PDB entry 7KFT | electron microscopy, 3.40 A resolution | chains B and E of the 5 polymer chains in the assembly

Chain B:
Protein: Cas2
Organism: Thiomicrospira sp
Amino-acid sequence (99 residues; numbered -2 to 96; the number before each row is that of its first residue; numbers below 1 keep their minus sign (Ser-2 is residue -2)):
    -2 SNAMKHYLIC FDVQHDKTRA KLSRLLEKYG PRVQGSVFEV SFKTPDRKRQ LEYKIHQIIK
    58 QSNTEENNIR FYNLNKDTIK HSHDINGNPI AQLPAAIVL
Not modelled in the structure: -2 to 0

Chain E:
Protein: Cas6-RT-Cas1
Organism: Thiomicrospira sp
Amino-acid sequence (984 residues; numbered -2 to 981; the number before each row is that of its first residue; numbers below 1 keep their minus sign (Ser-2 is residue -2)):
    -2 SNAMILPSFP DLTGLVVNLK FTARAEFSLN HEMAVDAFLR HSLNLGESYS HHLSIITPEN
    58 GRLFYREGDT YRFVVIAMGN QQQTNSIWHT LINHLRKLPD SAPITDKQAP LRNNIKLESL
   118 NDLFDGIPVS SKESLDAYTL QRAMEQGLAW HKAANLTEQP LDIQWYWQST VRILHADHKQ
   178 HKGEQRYCRD AVQLTPLLLL KRIYETLNNV ATYFGLKTNK NTTENHQAWL KEQAQYIEIQ
   238 HPDLYWIDTP YFGKDAEKNT LGGMAGNFTL SLKPGIEPGL LAMLILTQMV GVGQRRTSGL
   298 GKYWLKHSLK HAHLILGLKP NRVTRSQTLL DCIIQPHIIS QAIAEIEKKT NIDTLNERTL
   358 SQVQSAIGQL RKHQYQAPKL QGFTIPKKDG TERLLAVSPL YDRILQKAAA IVLTPGLDAI
   418 MSQASYGYRK GLSRQQVRYE IQNAYRQGYH WVYESDIEDF FDAVYRPQLI NRLKSLLGND
   478 PLWEQIESWL GQDIHIKDTI IERTPNLGLP QGSPLSPLLA NFILDDFDSD LETHGFKIIR
   538 FADDFIILCK SQHEAQQAAH AVEQSLKEVK LSINVEKTHI IQLNQGFRFL GYLFREDHAI
   598 EIAGEKSDGR TTFAAEQTPT NLPPWLANLG TKSPQPLADD DLPKKSYGQI ETQGTHLVLA
   658 GDAQIITTDN QNLIVKKDDK ITHKISLEQL HAVTLIGLHT MTLPAKHRLL EHKIPVHIAD
   718 RTGRYLGAVT SFQPAQNNYK NWFIQLQMCD REPFAHAIAQ QIVISRIHNQ RQTLLKRKAH
   778 RKQLQQTLSN LKKLQYKVTA ATKRSSLNGL EGSATREYFQ QFNLFLPEWA HFSKRTRRPP
   838 KDPFNVLLSL GYTILYSHTD AILQSAGFIT WKGIYHQQSA AHAALASDIM ESYRHLVERY
   898 AIYIINHGQI KQDDFRQEKD HLGQDTIRLS AEARRRYVGG LINRFQKFSK DKTLHQHLYQ
   958 QAQQLKNAMH NQQSSQFQVW KELK
Not modelled in the structure: -2 to 640
From the paper describing this entry:
  - catalytic residues: Arg37, Asp540, His873
  - mutagenesis - H873A: abolished catalytic activity on protospacer ligation
  - mutagenesis - R835A: decreased catalytic activity on dsDNA
  - mutagenesis - R835A: decreased catalytic activity on ssDNA
  - mutagenesis - R835A: abolished catalytic activity on ssRNA
  - mutagenesis - D540A, K574A: decreased catalytic activity on DNA ligation
  - mutagenesis - R37A, D540A, K574A: decreased catalytic activity on RNA ligation
  - mutagenesis - D540A, K574A: abolished catalytic activity (RT activity)
  - mutagenesis - R835A, H873A: decreased catalytic activity on dNTP incorporation
  - mutagenesis - R37A: decreased catalytic activity (RT activity)
  - mutagenesis - R37A: increased catalytic activity on DNA ligation
  - mutagenesis - R37A: decreased catalytic activity (processing)

How chain B and chain E interact:
Residue-residue contacts (47; chain B residue first):
  Met1(B) - Thr649(E)
  Met1(B) - Gln650(E)
  Met1(B) - Gly651(E)
  Met1(B) - Glu685(E)
  Met1(B) - Gln686(E)
  Lys25(B) - Asn669(E)  hydrogen bond (backbone-side chain)
  Tyr26(B) - Gln668(E)
  Tyr26(B) - Ser683(E)
  Ser38(B) - Glu685(E)
  Ser38(B) - Gln686(E)
  Phe39(B) - Glu685(E)
  Lys40(B) - Glu685(E)  hydrogen bond (backbone-side chain)
  Lys40(B) - Leu687(E)
  Arg44(B) - Glu685(E)  salt bridge
  Arg44(B) - His709(E)
  Lys73(B) - Ile647(E)
  Leu90(B) - Gly645(E)
  Leu90(B) - Gln646(E)
  Leu90(B) - Ile647(E)
  Pro91(B) - Ser643(E)
  Pro91(B) - Gly645(E)
  Pro91(B) - Ile647(E)
  Pro91(B) - Thr652(E)  hydrogen bond (backbone-side chain)
  Ala92(B) - Gly645(E)  hydrogen bond (backbone-backbone)
  Ala92(B) - Gln646(E)
  Ala92(B) - Ile647(E)  hydrophobic
  Ala92(B) - Thr652(E)  hydrogen bond (backbone-side chain)
  Ala92(B) - His653(E)  hydrogen bond (backbone-backbone)
  Ala93(B) - Tyr644(E)
  Ala93(B) - Thr652(E)
  Ala93(B) - His653(E)
  Ile94(B) - His653(E)
  Ile94(B) - Leu654(E)
  Ile94(B) - Val655(E)  hydrogen bond (backbone-backbone)
  Ile94(B) - His680(E)
  Val95(B) - Lys642(E)
  Val95(B) - Tyr644(E)  hydrophobic
  Val95(B) - Arg932(E)
  Val95(B) - Val935(E)  hydrophobic
  Val95(B) - Gly936(E)
  Val95(B) - Ile939(E)  hydrophobic
  Leu96(B) - Lys641(E)
  Leu96(B) - Val655(E)  hydrogen bond (backbone-backbone)
  Leu96(B) - Gly658(E)
  Leu96(B) - Gln661(E)
  Leu96(B) - Val672(E)  hydrophobic
  Leu96(B) - Thr679(E)
Other interface residues (no listed pair), chain E (35 interface residues in all): Leu656, Ala657, Ile682, Leu684, Gln943
The authors on this interface:
  - interface residues, chain B: Ala88(B)

Summary:
15 residues of chain B face 35 of chain E across their interface; the contacts include 8 hydrogen bonds and 1
salt bridge. Polar pairs include Arg44(B)-Glu685(E), Lys25(B)-Asn669(E) and Lys40(B)-Glu685(E). The paper
reports catalytic residues Arg37(E), Asp540(E) and His873(E); R37A, D540A and K574A of chain E reduce
catalytic activity on RNA ligation; 5 substitutions were tested in all.
Here chain B is Cas2 and chain E is Cas6-RT-Cas1, both from Thiomicrospira sp. Entry 7KFT (Partial
Cas6-RT-Cas1--Cas2 complex) was determined by electron microscopy together with 7KFU from the same study.
